5BW9 - chains E and K of the 14 polymer chains in the assembly; structure by X-ray diffraction, 7.00 A resolution (low resolution: residue-level contacts below are approximate; hydrogen-bond / salt-bridge calls are withheld).

# Chain E
Name: V-type proton ATPase subunit B
Source organism: Saccharomyces cerevisiae
Reference sequence: P16140 (VATB_YEAST); residue numbers follow UniProt; this construct covers 1-517
Amino-acid sequence (517 residues; numbered 1 to 517; the number before each row is that of its first residue):
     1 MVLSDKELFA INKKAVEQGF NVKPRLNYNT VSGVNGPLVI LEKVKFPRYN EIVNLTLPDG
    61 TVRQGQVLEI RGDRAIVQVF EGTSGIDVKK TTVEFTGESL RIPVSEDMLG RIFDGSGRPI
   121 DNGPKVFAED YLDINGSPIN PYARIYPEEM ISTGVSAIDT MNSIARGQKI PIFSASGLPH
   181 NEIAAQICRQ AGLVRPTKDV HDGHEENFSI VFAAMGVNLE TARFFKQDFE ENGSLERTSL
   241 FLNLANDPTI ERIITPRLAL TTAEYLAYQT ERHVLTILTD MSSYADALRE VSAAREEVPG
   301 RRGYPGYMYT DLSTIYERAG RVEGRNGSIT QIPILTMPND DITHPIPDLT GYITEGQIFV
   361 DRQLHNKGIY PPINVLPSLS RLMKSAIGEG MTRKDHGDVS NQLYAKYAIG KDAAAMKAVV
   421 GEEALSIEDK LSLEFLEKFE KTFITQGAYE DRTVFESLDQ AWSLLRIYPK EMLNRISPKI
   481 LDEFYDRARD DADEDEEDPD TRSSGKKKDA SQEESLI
Not modelled in the structure: 1-26, 199-205, 487-517

# Chain K
Name: V-type proton ATPase subunit E
Source organism: Saccharomyces cerevisiae
Reference sequence: P22203 (VATE_YEAST); residue numbers follow UniProt; this construct covers 1-233
Amino-acid sequence (233 residues; each row starts with the number of its first residue):
     1 MSSAITALTP NQVNDELNKM QAFIRKEAEE KAKEIQLKAD QEYEIEKTNI VRNETNNIDG
    61 NFKSKLKKAM LSQQITKSTI ANKMRLKVLS AREQSLDGIF EETKEKLSGI ANNRDEYKPI
   121 LQSLIVEALL KLLEPKAIVK ALERDVDLIE SMKDDIMREY GEKAQRAPLE EIVISNDYLN
   181 KDLVSGGVVV SNASDKIEIN NTLEERLKLL SEEALPAIRL ELYGPSKTRK FFD
Not modelled in the structure: 1-46, 225-233

# Interface between chain E and chain K
Contacting residue pairs (10; chain E residue first):
  Asn27(E) - Ile197(K)
  Asn27(E) - Glu198(K)
  Tyr28(E) - Lys196(K)
  Tyr28(E) - Ile197(K)
  Asn29(E) - Lys196(K)
  Thr30(E) - Lys196(K)
  Pro124(E) - Glu93(K)
  Lys125(E) - Glu93(K)
  Ala128(E) - Pro216(K)
  Glu129(E) - Pro216(K)
Also at the interface, not in a pair above, chain E (9 interface residues in all): Lys43
Also at the interface, not in a pair above, chain K (7 interface residues in all): Ser90, Asp195

# In short
The interface between chain E and chain K involves 9 residues on one side and 7 on the other.
Chain E is V-type proton ATPase subunit B and chain K is V-type proton ATPase subunit E, both from
Saccharomyces cerevisiae; the structure, Crystal Structure of Yeast V1-ATPase in the Autoinhibited Form, was
determined by X-ray diffraction together with 5D80 from the same study.
